Entry 7OI4 (X-ray diffraction, 1.80 A resolution); this record covers chain AAA.

# Chain AAA
Molecule: Phosphatidylinositol 4,5-bisphosphate 3-kinase catalytic subunit delta isoform
From: Mus musculus
Notes: EC 2.7.1.137, 2.7.1.153
UniProtKB: O35904 (PK3CD_MOUSE); the construct lacks a stretch of the UniProt sequence and is renumbered around it, so the offset changes along the chain: -6 to 98 = UniProt 1-105; 106-494 = UniProt 106-494; 495-497 = UniProt 503-505; 511-1044 = UniProt 510-1043
Sequence (1084 residues; numbered -39 to 1044 plus 11 insertion-coded residues; 11 numbers in that range are skipped by the numbering (no residue carries them; nothing is unmodelled there); the number before each row is that of its first residue; a row labelled like 494A-494H holds insertion residues (494A, then the next letters in order); numbers below 1 keep their minus sign (Met-39 is residue -39)):
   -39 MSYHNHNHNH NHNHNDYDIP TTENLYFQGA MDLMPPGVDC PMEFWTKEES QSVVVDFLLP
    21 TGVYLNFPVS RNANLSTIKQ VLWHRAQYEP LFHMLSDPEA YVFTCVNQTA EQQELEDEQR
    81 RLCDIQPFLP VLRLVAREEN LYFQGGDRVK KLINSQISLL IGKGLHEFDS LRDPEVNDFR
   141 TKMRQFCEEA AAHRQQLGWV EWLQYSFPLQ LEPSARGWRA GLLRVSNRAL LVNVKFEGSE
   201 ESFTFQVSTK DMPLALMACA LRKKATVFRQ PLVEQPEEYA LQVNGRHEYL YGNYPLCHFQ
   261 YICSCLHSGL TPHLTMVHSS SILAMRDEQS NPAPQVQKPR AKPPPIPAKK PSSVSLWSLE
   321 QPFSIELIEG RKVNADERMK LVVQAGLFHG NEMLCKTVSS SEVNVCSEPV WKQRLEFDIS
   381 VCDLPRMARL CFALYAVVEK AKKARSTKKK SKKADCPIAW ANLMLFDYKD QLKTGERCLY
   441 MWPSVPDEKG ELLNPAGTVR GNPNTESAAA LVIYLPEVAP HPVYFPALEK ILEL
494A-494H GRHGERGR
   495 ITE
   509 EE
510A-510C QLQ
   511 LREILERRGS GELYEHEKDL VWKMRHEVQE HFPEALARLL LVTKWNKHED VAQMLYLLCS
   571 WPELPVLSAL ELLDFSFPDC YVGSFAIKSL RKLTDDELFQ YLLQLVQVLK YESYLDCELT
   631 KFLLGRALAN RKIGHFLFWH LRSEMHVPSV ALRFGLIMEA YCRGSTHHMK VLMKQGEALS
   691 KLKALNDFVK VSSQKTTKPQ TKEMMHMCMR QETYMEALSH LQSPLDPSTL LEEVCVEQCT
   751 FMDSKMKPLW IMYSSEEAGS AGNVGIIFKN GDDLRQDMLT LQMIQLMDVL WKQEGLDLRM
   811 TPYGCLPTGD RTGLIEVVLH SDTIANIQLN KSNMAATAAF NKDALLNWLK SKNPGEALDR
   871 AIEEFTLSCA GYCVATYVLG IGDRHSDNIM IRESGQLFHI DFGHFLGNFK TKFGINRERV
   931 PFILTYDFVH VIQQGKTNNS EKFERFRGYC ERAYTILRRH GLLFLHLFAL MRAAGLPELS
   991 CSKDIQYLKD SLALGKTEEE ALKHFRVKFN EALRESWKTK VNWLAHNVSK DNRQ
Unresolved in the structure: -39 to 108, 174-186, 231-234, 292-315, 336-338, 399-414, 446-451, 480-481, 494A-494H, 510A-510C, 518-521, 920-928, 1028-1044
Construct notes: initiating methionine (-39); expression tag (-38 to -7); insertion (99-105, 510A)
Swiss-Prot annotation at these positions:
  - region: Phe751 to Lys757 (G-loop), Gly890 to Asn898 (Catalytic loop), His909 to Thr935 (Activation loop)
  - modified residue: Tyr524 (Phosphotyrosine), Ser1039 (Phosphoserine)
Residues lining bound ligands: VEQ (N-[5-[2-[(1S)-1-cyclopropylethyl]-7-[[4-[(dimethylamino)methyl]phenyl]sulfamoyl]-1-oxidanylidene-3H-isoindol-5-yl]-4-methyl-1,3-thiazol-2-yl]ethanamide): Met752, Ser754, Pro758, Trp760, Ile777, Lys779, Leu784, Asp787, Met788, Leu791, Tyr813, Cys815, Ile825, Glu826, Val827, Val828, Ser831, Asp897, Asn898, Met900, Phe908, Ile910, Asp911, Phe912

# Overview
Bound to chain AAA: compound VEQ.
Chain AAA is Phosphatidylinositol 4,5-bisphosphate 3-kinase catalytic subunit delta isoform (Mus musculus);
the structure, mPI3Kd in complex with compound 12, was determined by X-ray diffraction (same publication as
7OIJ, 7OIL and 7OIS).
